Entry 8B0Y (electron microscopy, 2.79 A resolution); this record covers chains A and C of the 3 polymer chains in the assembly.

# Chain A
Molecule: Carboxysome shell vertex protein CsoS4A
From: Halothiobacillus neapolitanus
UniProtKB: O85043 (CSS4A_HALNC); residues 1-83 here = UniProt positions 1-83
Amino-acid sequence (83 residues; numbered 1 to 83; the number before each row is that of its first residue):
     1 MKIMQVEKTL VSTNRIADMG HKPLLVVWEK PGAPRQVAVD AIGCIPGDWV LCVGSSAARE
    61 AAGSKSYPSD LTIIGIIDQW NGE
Unresolved in the structure: 82-83

# Chain C
Molecule: Major carboxysome shell protein CsoS1A
From: Halothiobacillus neapolitanus
UniProtKB: P45689 (CSOSA_HALNC); numbering as in UniProt (aligned over 1-98)
Amino-acid sequence (98 residues; row label = number of the first residue in the row):
     1 MADVTGIALG MIETRGLVPA IEAADAMTKA AEVRLVGRQF VGGGYVTVLV RGETGAVNAA
    61 VRAGADACER VGDGLVAAHI IARVHSEVEN ILPKAPQA
Unresolved in the structure: 1-5
From the paper describing this entry:
  - self-association interface (contacts with another copy of this molecule): Arg83

# How chain A and chain C interact
Pairs across the interface - 4 pairs, chain A then chain C:
  Ile45(A) - Arg83(C)
  Ile45(A) - His85(C)
  Asp48(A) - Arg83(C)  salt bridge
  Ile76(A) - Arg83(C)
Interface residues without a listed pair, chain A (5 interface residues in all): Ile77, Asp78
Interface residues without a listed pair, chain C (4 interface residues in all): Thr54, Val84

# Summary
5 residues of chain A and 4 residues of chain C are in contact, with 1 salt bridge. The salt-bridged pair is
Asp48(A)-Arg83(C). From the paper: a self-association interface involving Arg83(C).
Chain A is Carboxysome shell vertex protein CsoS4A and chain C is Major carboxysome shell protein CsoS1A, both
from Halothiobacillus neapolitanus; the structure, cryo-EM structure of carboxysomal mini-shell: icosahedral
assembly from CsoS4A/1A co-expression (T = 3), was determined by electron microscopy together with 8B11 and
8B12 from the same study.
